3F83 - chain A; structure by X-ray diffraction, 2.30 A resolution.

# Chain A
Name: Fusion of the minor pilin CfaE and major pilin CfaB
Source organism: Escherichia coli
Notes: fragment: Fusion of CfaE and CfaB
Reference sequence: chimeric construct of P25734, P02971: residues 23-360 from P25734 (CFAE_ECOLX) positions 23-360 (same numbers); residues 365-511 from P02971 positions 24-170 (UniProt number = residue number - 341); residues 516-533 from P02971 positions 24-41 (UniProt number = residue number - 492)
Chain sequence (519 residues; numbered 23 to 541; the number before each row is that of its first residue):
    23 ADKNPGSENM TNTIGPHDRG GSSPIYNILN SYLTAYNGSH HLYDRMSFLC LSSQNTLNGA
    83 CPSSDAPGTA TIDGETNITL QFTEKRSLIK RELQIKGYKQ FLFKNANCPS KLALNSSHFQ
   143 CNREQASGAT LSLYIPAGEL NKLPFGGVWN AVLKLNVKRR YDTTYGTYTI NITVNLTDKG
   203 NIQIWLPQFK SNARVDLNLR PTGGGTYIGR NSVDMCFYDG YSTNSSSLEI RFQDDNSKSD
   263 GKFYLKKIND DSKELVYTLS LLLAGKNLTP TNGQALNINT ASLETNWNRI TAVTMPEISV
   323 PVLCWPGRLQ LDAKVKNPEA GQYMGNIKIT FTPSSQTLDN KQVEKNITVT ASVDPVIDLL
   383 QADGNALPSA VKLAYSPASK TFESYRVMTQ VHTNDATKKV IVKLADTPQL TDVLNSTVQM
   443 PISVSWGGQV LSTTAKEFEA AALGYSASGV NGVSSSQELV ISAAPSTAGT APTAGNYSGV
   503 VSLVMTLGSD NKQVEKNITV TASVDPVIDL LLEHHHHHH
Not modelled in the structure: 531-541
Disulfide bonds: C72-C83, C130-C143, C238-C326
Sequence notes: linker (361-364, 512-515); conflict S488 (Lys147 in P02971); expression tag (534-541)

# Summary
Chain A is Fusion of the minor pilin CfaE and major pilin CfaB (Escherichia coli); the structure, Structure of
fusion complex of the minor pilin CfaE and major pilin CfaB of CFA/I pili ..., was determined by X-ray
diffraction, deposited together with 3F85.
